PDB entry 4KQ1 | X-ray diffraction, 2.66 A resolution | chains C and D of the 4 polymer chains in the assembly

# Chain C (and D)
Name: Gsy2p
From: Saccharomyces cerevisiae FostersO
Notes: EC 2.4.1.11; chain D of this document is another copy of the same molecule, construct and numbering; everything in this record applies to it too
UniProtKB: E7NKU1 (E7NKU1_YEASO); residue numbers follow UniProt; this construct covers 1-705
Amino-acid sequence (724 residues; numbered -18 to 705; the number before each row is that of its first residue; numbers below 1 keep their minus sign (Met-18 is residue -18)):
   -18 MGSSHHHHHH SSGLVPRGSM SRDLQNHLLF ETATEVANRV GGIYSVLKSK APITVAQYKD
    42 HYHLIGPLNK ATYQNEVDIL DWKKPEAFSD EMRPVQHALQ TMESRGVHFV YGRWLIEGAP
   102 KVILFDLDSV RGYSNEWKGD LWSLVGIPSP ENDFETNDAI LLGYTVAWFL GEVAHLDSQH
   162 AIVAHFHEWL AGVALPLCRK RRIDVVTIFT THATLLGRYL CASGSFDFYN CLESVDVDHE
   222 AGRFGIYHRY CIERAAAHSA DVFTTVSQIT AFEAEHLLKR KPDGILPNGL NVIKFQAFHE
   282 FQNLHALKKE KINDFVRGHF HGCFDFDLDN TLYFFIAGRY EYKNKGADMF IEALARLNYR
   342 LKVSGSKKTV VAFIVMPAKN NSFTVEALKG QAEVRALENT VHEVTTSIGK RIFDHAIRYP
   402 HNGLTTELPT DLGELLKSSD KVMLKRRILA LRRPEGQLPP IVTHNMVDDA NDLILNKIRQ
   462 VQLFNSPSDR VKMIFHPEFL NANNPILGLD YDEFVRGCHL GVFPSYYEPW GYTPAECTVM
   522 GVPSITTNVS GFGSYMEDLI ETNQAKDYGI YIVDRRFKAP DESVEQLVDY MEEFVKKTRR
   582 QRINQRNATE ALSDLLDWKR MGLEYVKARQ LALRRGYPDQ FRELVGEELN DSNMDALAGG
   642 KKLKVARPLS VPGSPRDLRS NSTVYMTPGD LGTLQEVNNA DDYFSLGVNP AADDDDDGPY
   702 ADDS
Unresolved in the structure: -18 to 1, 640-705 (chain D: -18 to 1, 206-207, 640-705)
Differences from the reference sequence: initiating methionine (-18); expression tag (-17 to 0); engineered mutation Ala589 (Arg in E7NKU1), Ala592 (Arg in E7NKU1)
Small-molecule neighbours:
  - 6-O-phosphono-alpha-D-glucopyranose (G6P), molecule 1: Ala278, His280, Glu281
  - 6-O-phosphono-alpha-D-glucopyranose (G6P), molecule 2: Gln283, Asn284, His286, Ala287, Lys290, His500, Arg580, Arg583, Ile584, Arg587
  - uridine-5'-monophosphate (U5P): Arg20, Gly23, Ser26, Ala318, Gly319, Arg320, Lys326, Val356, Phe480, Leu481, Tyr492, Glu509, Tyr513, Thr514, Glu517
What the authors report for this chain:
  - binding site for uridine-5'-monophosphate: Arg320, Lys326, Phe480, Leu481, Tyr492, Thr514, Glu517
  - catalytic residues: Arg199, Arg320, Lys326 (proposed by the authors, not directly observed)
  - catalytic residues: His193 (citing earlier work)

# How chain C and chain D interact
Residue-residue contacts (56):
  Arg298(C) - Phe394(D)
  Gly303(C) - His402(D)
  Cys304(C) - His402(D)
  Phe305(C) - Ile398(D)
  Phe305(C) - Arg399(D)
  Phe305(C) - His402(D)
  Asp306(C) - His402(D)
  Asp306(C) - Asn403(D)
  Phe307(C) - Arg399(D)  hydrogen bond (backbone-side chain)
  Val375(C) - Phe394(D)  hydrophobic
  Val375(C) - Ile398(D)  hydrophobic
  Leu378(C) - Phe394(D)  hydrophobic
  Leu378(C) - Ala397(D)  hydrophobic
  Glu379(C) - Phe394(D)
  Val382(C) - Gly390(D)
  Val382(C) - Ile393(D)  hydrophobic
  Thr386(C) - Thr386(D)
  Thr386(C) - Gly390(D)
  Ile389(C) - Ile393(D)  hydrophobic
  Gly390(C) - Val382(D)
  Gly390(C) - Thr386(D)
  Ile393(C) - Leu425(D)  hydrophobic
  Phe394(C) - Arg298(D)
  Phe394(C) - Leu378(D)  hydrophobic
  Phe394(C) - Glu379(D)
  Ala397(C) - Leu378(D)  hydrophobic
  Ala397(C) - Ile429(D)
  Ile398(C) - Phe305(D)  hydrophobic
  Ile398(C) - Val375(D)  hydrophobic
  Arg399(C) - Phe305(D)
  Arg399(C) - Asp306(D)
  Arg399(C) - Phe307(D)  hydrogen bond (side chain-backbone)
  Tyr400(C) - Ile429(D)  hydrophobic
  His402(C) - Gly303(D)
  His402(C) - Cys304(D)
  His402(C) - Phe305(D)
  His402(C) - Asp306(D)
  Asn403(C) - Asp306(D)  hydrogen bond (side chain-backbone)
  Glu408(C) - Lys426(D)
  Glu408(C) - Ile429(D)
  Leu409(C) - Lys422(D)
  Leu409(C) - Leu425(D)  hydrophobic
  Pro410(C) - Leu413(D)
  Thr411(C) - Leu413(D)
  Leu413(C) - Pro410(D)
  Leu413(C) - Thr411(D)
  Leu413(C) - Asp412(D)
  Leu413(C) - Leu413(D)
  Leu413(C) - Leu416(D)  hydrophobic
  Leu416(C) - Leu413(D)  hydrophobic
  Lys422(C) - Leu409(D)
  Leu425(C) - Leu409(D)  hydrophobic
  Lys426(C) - Glu408(D)
  Ile429(C) - Ala397(D)  hydrophobic
  Ile429(C) - Glu408(D)
  Ile429(C) - Leu409(D)  hydrophobic
Interface residues without a listed pair, chain C (35 interface residues in all): Asp308, Val385, Leu417, Leu432
Interface residues without a listed pair, chain D (36 interface residues in all): Asp308, Val385, Ile389, Asp395, Tyr400, Leu432

# In short
35 residues of chain C and 36 residues of chain D are in contact, with 3 hydrogen bonds. Polar contacts
include Phe307(C)-Arg399(D) and Asn403(C)-Asp306(D). Ligands of chain C: 6-O-phosphono-alpha-D-glucopyranose
and uridine-5'-monophosphate. From the paper: catalytic residues Arg199(C), Arg320(C) and Lys326(C) among
others; a binding site for uridine-5'-monophosphate at Arg320(C), Lys326(C) and Phe480(C) among others.
Both chains are Gsy2p (Saccharomyces cerevisiae FostersO). Entry 4KQ1 (Crystal structure of yeast glycogen
synthase in complex with uridine-5'-monophosphate) was determined by X-ray diffraction (same publication as
4KQ2 and 4KQM).
